Entry 3ZS2 (X-ray diffraction, 1.97 A resolution); this record covers chains J and L of the 12 polymer chains in the assembly.

[Chain J (and L)]
Name: Insulin B chain
Notes: chain L of this document is another copy of the same molecule, construct and numbering; everything in this record applies to it too
UniProt: P01308 (INS_HUMAN); residues 1-30 here correspond to UniProt positions 25-54 (UniProt number = residue number + 24)
Amino-acid sequence (30 residues; row label = number of the first residue in the row):
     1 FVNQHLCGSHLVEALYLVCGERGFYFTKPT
Disordered / not traced: 30 (chain L: 27-30)
Differences from the reference sequence: engineered mutation Tyr-25 (Phe49 in P01308), Phe-26 (Tyr50 in P01308), Lys-28 (Pro52 in P01308), Pro-29 (Lys53 in P01308)
Modified residues: Phe-26 (n-methylphenylalanine; MEA)
Metal / ion sites: Zn2+: His-10 (together with chloride ion) (shared with 1 residue of chain B; 1 residue of chain F)
Ligand contacts:
  - phenol (IPH), molecule 1: Val-2, His-5, Leu-6
  - phenol (IPH), molecule 2: Cys-7, His-10, Leu-11, Ala-14

[How chain J and chain L interact]
Pairs across the interface - 28 pairs, chain J then chain L:
  Gln-4(J) with Tyr-16(L), hydrogen bond (backbone-side chain)
  His-5(J) with Tyr-16(L), hydrogen bond (backbone-side chain); Leu-17(L)
  Gly-8(J) with Tyr-16(L), hydrogen bond (backbone-side chain)
  Ser-9(J) with Glu-13(L), hydrogen bond; Tyr-16(L)
  Val-12(J) with Val-12(L), hydrophobic; Tyr-16(L), hydrophobic
  Glu-13(J) with Ser-9(L), hydrogen bond; Val-12(L)
  Tyr-16(J) with Gln-4(L), hydrogen bond (side chain-backbone); His-5(L), hydrogen bond (side chain-backbone); Gly-8(L); Ser-9(L); Val-12(L), hydrophobic
  Leu-17(J) with His-5(L)
  Phe-24(J) with Val-12(L), hydrophobic; Phe-24(L), hydrophobic
  Tyr-25(J) with Arg-22(L), hydrogen bond (side chain-backbone); Phe-24(L); Tyr-25(L), hydrophobic
  Phe-26(J) with Tyr-16(L); Gly-23(L); Phe-24(L)
  Lys-28(J) with Tyr-16(L), hydrogen bond; Gly-20(L); Glu-21(L)
  Pro-29(J) with Glu-21(L)
Also at the interface, not in a pair above, chain J (15 interface residues in all): Cys-7, Thr-27
Also at the interface, not in a pair above, chain L (16 interface residues in all): His-10, Phe-26

[Summary]
15 residues of chain J and 16 residues of chain L are in contact, with 9 hydrogen bonds. Among the polar pairs
are Gln-4(J)/Tyr-16(L), His-5(J)/Tyr-16(L) and Gly-8(J)/Tyr-16(L). Ligands of chain J: phenol.
Chain J and chain L are both Insulin B chain; the structure, TyrB25,NMePheB26,LysB28,ProB29-insulin analogue
crystal structure, was determined by X-ray diffraction, deposited together with 3ZQR.
